Entry 8BTO (electron microscopy, 2.96 A resolution); this record covers chains A and C of the 12 polymer chains in the assembly.

[Chain A (and C)]
Name: NAD(+) hydrolase ThsA
From: Bacillus cereus MSX-D12
Notes: EC 3.2.2.5; chain C of this document is another copy of the same molecule, construct and numbering; everything in this record applies to it too
UniProtKB: J8G6Z1 (THSA_BACCS); numbering as in UniProt (aligned over 1-476)
Sequence (479 residues; row label = number of the first residue in the row; numbers below 1 keep their minus sign (Ser-2 is residue -2)):
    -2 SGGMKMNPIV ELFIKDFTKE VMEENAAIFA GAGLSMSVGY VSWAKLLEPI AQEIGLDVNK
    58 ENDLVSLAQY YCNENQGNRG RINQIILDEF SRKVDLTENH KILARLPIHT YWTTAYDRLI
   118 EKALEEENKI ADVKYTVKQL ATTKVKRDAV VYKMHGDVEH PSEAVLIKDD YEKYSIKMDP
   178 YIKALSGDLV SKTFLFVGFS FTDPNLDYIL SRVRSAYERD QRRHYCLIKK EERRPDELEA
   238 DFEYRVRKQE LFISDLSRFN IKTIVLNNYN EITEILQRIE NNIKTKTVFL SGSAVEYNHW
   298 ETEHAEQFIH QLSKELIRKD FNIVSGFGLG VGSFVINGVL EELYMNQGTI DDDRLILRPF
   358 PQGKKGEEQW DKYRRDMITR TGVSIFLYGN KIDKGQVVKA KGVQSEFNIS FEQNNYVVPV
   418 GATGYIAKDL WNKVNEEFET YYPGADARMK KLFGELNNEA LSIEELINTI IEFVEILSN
Disordered / not traced: -2 to 0, 343-345
Differences from the reference sequence: expression tag (-2 to 0); engineered mutation Ala112 (Asn in J8G6Z1)
Swiss-Prot annotation at these positions:
  - active site: His152 (Proton acceptor)
  - binding site (NAD(+)): Ala23, Asp114, His152
  - binding site (3'cADPR): Gly289, Ser290, Leu326, Phe357, Arg371, Lys388, Gly399, Glu403
  - mutagenesis: His152 (H152A: Loss of NAD(+) hydrolase activity, does not oligomerize correctly), Arg371 (R371A: No resistance to phage SPO1, no oligomerization in absence of signal, a little bit of dimer seen in response to signal)
Ligand contacts:
  - NAD (nicotinamide-adenine-dinucleotide): Gly28, Ala29, Gly30, Met33, Ser34, Thr111, Gly195, Phe196, Ser197, Thr199, Lys226, Tyr266, Ile269
  - OJC ((2R,3R,3aS,5S,6R,7S,8R,11R,13S,15aR)-2-(6-amino-9H-purin-9-yl)-3,6,7,11,13-pentahydroxyoctahydro-2H,5H,11H,13H-5,8-epoxy-11lambda~5~,13lambda~5~-furo[2,3-g][1,3,5,9,2,4]tetraoxadiphosphacyclotetradecine-11,13-dione): Phe286, Ser288, Gly289, Ser290, Gly323, Phe324, Gly325, Leu326, Phe357, Gln359, Trp367, Arg371, Met374, Lys388, Ala397, Lys398, Gly399, Val400, Glu403
Reported in the primary citation:
  - mutagenesis - N112A: decreased catalytic activity
  - binding site for OJC: Arg371, Glu403
  - contacts within the chain: Arg371-Glu403
  - mutagenesis - N72A/Q73A/N75A, R216A/D217A/R220A, R371A, E403A: decreased catalytic activity on 1"-3' gcADPR
  - binding site for NAD: Ala29, Gly30, Met33, Thr111, Ser197, Tyr266
  - conformationally variable residues (helix shift, loop rearrangement): Ser34 to Ser39, Val162 to Ile173, Phe196 to Ile206, Lys226 to Ser254
  - self-association interface (contacts with another copy of this molecule); pairs are residue here / residue on that copy: Asp13-Arg78, Ile51-Arg244, Lys57-Asp238, Glu58-Tyr241, Asn72-Arg220, Gln73-Ser251, Asn75-Ser254, Gln81-Thr140, Tyr132-His157, Gln136-Glu156, Lys141-Glu156, Asp166-Arg211, Glu169-Arg255, Arg216-Arg76, Arg216-Asp167, Asp217-Asn80, Arg220-Glu50, Arg220-Tyr68, Lys259-Glu50, Asn72, Gln73, Asn75

[Interface between chain A and chain C]
Contacting residue pairs (61; chain A residue first):
  Ile51(A) with Arg244(C), hydrogen bond (backbone-side chain); Leu248(C), hydrophobic
  Leu53(A) with Arg244(C); Leu248(C), hydrophobic
  Asp54(A) with Tyr241(C), hydrogen bond (backbone-side chain)
  Lys57(A) with Asp238(C), salt bridge; Tyr241(C)
  Glu58(A) with Tyr241(C), hydrogen bond; Lys245(C), salt bridge
  Asn59(A) with Asn59(C)
  Gln66(A) with Asp252(C); Arg255(C), hydrogen bond
  Tyr67(A) with Lys245(C); Leu248(C), hydrophobic; Asp252(C)
  Asn70(A) with Asp252(C); Arg255(C)
  Glu71(A) with Arg244(C); Leu248(C)
  Lys165(A) with Asp252(C), salt bridge
  Asp166(A) with Arg211(C), salt bridge
  Glu169(A) with Ser208(C); Arg209(C), hydrogen bond (backbone-side chain); Arg211(C), salt bridge; Arg255(C), salt bridge; Phe256(C)
  Lys170(A) with Arg211(C); Ser212(C); Glu215(C), salt bridge
  Ser172(A) with Arg209(C), hydrogen bond
  Ile173(A) with Arg209(C)
  Ser208(A) with Glu169(C)
  Arg209(A) with Glu169(C), hydrogen bond (side chain-backbone); Ser172(C), hydrogen bond; Ile173(C)
  Arg211(A) with Asp166(C), salt bridge; Glu169(C), salt bridge; Lys170(C)
  Ser212(A) with Lys170(C)
  Glu215(A) with Lys170(C), salt bridge
  Asp238(A) with Lys57(C), salt bridge
  Tyr241(A) with Asp54(C), hydrogen bond (side chain-backbone); Lys57(C); Glu58(C), hydrogen bond
  Arg244(A) with Ile51(C), hydrogen bond (side chain-backbone); Leu53(C); Glu71(C)
  Lys245(A) with Glu58(C), salt bridge; Tyr67(C)
  Leu248(A) with Ile51(C), hydrophobic; Leu53(C), hydrophobic; Tyr67(C), hydrophobic; Glu71(C)
  Asp252(A) with Gln66(C); Tyr67(C); Asn70(C); Lys165(C), salt bridge
  Arg255(A) with Gln66(C), hydrogen bond; Asn70(C); Glu169(C), salt bridge
  Phe256(A) with Glu169(C)
Interface residues without a listed pair, chain A (32 interface residues in all): Gly52, Phe249, Ser251
Interface residues without a listed pair, chain C (32 interface residues in all): Gly52, Phe249, Ser251

[Overview]
The chain A/chain C interface involves 32 residues from each chain; the contacts include 12 hydrogen bonds and
14 salt bridges. Among the polar pairs are Lys57(A)-Asp238(C), Glu58(A)-Lys245(C) and Lys165(A)-Asp252(C). The
paper reports a binding site for NAD at Ala29(A), Gly30(A) and Met33(A) among others; N72A/Q73A/N75A,
R216A/D217A/R220A and R371A of chain A, among others, reduce catalytic activity on 1"-3' gcADPR; 5
substitutions were tested in all.
Both chains are NAD(+) hydrolase ThsA (Bacillus cereus MSX-D12). Entry 8BTO (Helical structure of BcThsA in
complex with 1''-3'gcADPR) was determined by electron microscopy together with 8BTN and 8BTP from the same
study.
